Entry 7FE1 (X-ray diffraction, 1.72 A resolution); this record covers chain A.

== Chain A ==
Name: Alpha-1,2-mannosidase
From: Enterococcus faecalis ATCC 10100
UniProt: A0A6N0WQ22 (A0A6N0WQ22_ENTFL); numbering as in UniProt (aligned over 1-713)
Sequence (721 residues; numbered 1 to 721; the number before each row is that of its first residue):
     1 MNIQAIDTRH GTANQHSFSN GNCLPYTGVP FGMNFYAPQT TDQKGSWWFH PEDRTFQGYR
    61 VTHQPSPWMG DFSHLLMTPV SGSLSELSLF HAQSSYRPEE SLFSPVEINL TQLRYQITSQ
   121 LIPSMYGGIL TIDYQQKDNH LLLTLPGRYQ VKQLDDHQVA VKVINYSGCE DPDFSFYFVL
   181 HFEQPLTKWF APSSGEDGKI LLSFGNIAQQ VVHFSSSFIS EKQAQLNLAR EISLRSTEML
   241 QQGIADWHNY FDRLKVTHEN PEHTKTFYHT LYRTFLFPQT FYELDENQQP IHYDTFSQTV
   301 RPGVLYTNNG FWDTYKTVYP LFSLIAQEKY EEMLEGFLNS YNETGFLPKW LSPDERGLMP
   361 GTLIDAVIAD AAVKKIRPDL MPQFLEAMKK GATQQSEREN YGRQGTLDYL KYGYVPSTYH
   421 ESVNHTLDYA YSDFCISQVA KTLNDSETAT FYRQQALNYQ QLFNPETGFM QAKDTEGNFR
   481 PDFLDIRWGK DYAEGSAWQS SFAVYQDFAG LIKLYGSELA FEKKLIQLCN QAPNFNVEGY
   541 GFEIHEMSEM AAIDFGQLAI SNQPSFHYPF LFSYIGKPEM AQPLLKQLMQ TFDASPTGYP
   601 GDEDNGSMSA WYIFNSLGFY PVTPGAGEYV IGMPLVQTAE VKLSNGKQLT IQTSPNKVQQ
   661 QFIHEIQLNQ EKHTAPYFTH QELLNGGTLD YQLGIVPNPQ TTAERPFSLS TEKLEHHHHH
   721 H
Not modelled in the structure: 713-721
Construct notes: expression tag (714-721)
Metal / ion sites: Na+: N20, T597, Y599; Ca2+: N562, Q563, D604 (together with alpha-D-mannopyranose)
Ligand contacts: oligosaccharide (5II, alpha-D-mannopyranose units): S66, W68, M69, W312, D313, W350, L358, M359, E494, Y540, I544, H545, E546, N562, Q563, D602, D604
Reported in the primary citation:
  - catalytic residues: E494 (proposed by the authors, not directly observed)
  - conformationally variable residues (side-chain flip): E494

== Summary ==
Chain A binds oligosaccharide. N20, T597 and Y599 coordinate Na+. The Ca2+ site is built by N562, Q563 and
D604. From the paper: the catalytic residue E494; conformational variability at E494.
Chain A is Alpha-1,2-mannosidase (Enterococcus faecalis ATCC 10100); the structure, Crystal structure of GH92
alpha-1,2-mannosidase from Enterococcus faecalis ATCC 10100 in complex with methyl alpha-1,2-C-mannobioside,
was determined by X-ray diffraction, deposited together with 7FE2.
